PDB entry 6VQY | X-ray diffraction, 2.57 A resolution | chains A and F of the 3 polymer chains in the assembly

[Chain A]
Molecule: MHC class I antigen
Source organism: Homo sapiens
Reference sequence: O78189 (O78189_HUMAN); residues 1-276 here correspond to UniProt positions 25-300 (UniProt number = residue number + 24)
Chain sequence (276 residues; each row starts with the number of its first residue):
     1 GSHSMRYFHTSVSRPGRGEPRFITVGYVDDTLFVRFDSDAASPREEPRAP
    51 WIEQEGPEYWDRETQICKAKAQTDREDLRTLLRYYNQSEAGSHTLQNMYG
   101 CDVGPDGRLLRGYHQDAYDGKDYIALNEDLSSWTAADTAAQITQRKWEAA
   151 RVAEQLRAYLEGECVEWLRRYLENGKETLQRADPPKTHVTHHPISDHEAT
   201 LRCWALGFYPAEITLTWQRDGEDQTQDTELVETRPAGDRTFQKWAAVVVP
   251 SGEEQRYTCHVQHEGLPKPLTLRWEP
Disordered / not traced: 276
Disulfide bonds: Cys101-Cys164, Cys203-Cys259

[Chain F]
Molecule: 7-residue peptide
Chain sequence (7 residues; each row starts with the number of its first residue):
     1 KRWIILG

[Chain A / chain F interface]
Residue-residue contacts - 26 pairs, chain A then chain F:
  Tyr7(A) with Lys1(F); Arg2(F)
  His9(A) with Arg2(F), hydrogen bond
  Thr24(A) with Arg2(F), hydrogen bond
  Val34(A) with Arg2(F)
  Glu45(A) with Arg2(F), salt bridge
  Arg62(A) with Ile4(F)
  Glu63(A) with Lys1(F); Arg2(F), salt bridge
  Ile66(A) with Arg2(F); Trp3(F)
  Cys67(A) with Arg2(F), hydrogen bond
  Ala69(A) with Ile4(F), hydrophobic
  Tyr99(A) with Arg2(F); Trp3(F), hydrogen bond (side chain-backbone)
  His114(A) with Trp3(F)
  Val152(A) with Ile5(F), hydrophobic
  Gln155(A) with Trp3(F); Ile5(F); Leu6(F), hydrogen bond (side chain-backbone)
  Leu156(A) with Trp3(F), hydrophobic
  Tyr159(A) with Lys1(F), hydrogen bond (side chain-backbone); Trp3(F)
  Glu163(A) with Lys1(F)
  Trp167(A) with Lys1(F)
  Tyr171(A) with Lys1(F), hydrogen bond (side chain-backbone)
Interface residues without a listed pair, chain A (24 interface residues in all): Met5, Val25, Gly26, Tyr59, Trp147
Interface features reported in the paper:
  - pairs named by the authors: Thr24(A)-Arg2(F), Glu45(A)-Arg2(F) (salt bridge), Ile66(A)-Ile4(F), Ala69(A)-Ile4(F), Tyr159(A)-Trp3(F) (pi stacking)

[In short]
The interface between chain A and chain F involves 24 residues on one side and 6 on the other; the contacts
include 7 hydrogen bonds and 2 salt bridges. Among the polar pairs are Glu45(A)-Arg2(F), Glu63(A)-Arg2(F) and
His9(A)-Arg2(F). The paper describes contacts between Thr24(A) and Arg2(F), Ile66(A) and Ile4(F) and Ala69(A)
and Ile4(F); a salt bridge between Glu45(A) and Arg2(F); pi stacking between Tyr159(A) and Trp3(F).
Chain A is MHC class I antigen (Homo sapiens) and chain F is a 7-residue peptide; the structure, HLA-B*27:05
presenting an HIV-1 7mer peptide, was determined by X-ray diffraction, deposited together with 6VPZ, 6VQ2,
6VQD, 6VQE and 6VQZ.
